Entry 1LQU (X-ray diffraction, 1.25 A resolution); this record covers chain A.

[Chain A]
Protein: FprA
Source organism: Mycobacterium tuberculosis
UniProtKB: O05783 (FPRA_MYCTU); numbering as in UniProt (aligned over 1-456)
Sequence (456 residues; numbered 1 to 456; the number before each row is that of its first residue):
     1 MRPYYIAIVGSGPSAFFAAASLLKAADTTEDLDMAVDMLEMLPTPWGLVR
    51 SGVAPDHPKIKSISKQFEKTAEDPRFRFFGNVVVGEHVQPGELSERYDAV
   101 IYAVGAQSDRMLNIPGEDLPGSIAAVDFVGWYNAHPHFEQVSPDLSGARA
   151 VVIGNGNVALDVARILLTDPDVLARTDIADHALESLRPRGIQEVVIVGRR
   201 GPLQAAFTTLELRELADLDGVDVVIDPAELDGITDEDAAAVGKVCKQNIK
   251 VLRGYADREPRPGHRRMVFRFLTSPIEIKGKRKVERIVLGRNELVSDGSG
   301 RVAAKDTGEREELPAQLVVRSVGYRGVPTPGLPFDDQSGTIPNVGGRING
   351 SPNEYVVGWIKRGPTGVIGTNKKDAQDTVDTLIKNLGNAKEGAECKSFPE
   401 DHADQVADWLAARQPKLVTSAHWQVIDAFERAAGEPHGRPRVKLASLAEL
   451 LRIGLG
Not modelled in the structure: 1, 260, 400
Residues lining bound ligands:
  - FAD (flavin-adenine dinucleotide): V9, G10, S11, G12, P13, S14, A15, L39, E40, M41, L42, W46, G47, L48, G52, V53, H57, I60, V82, V83, V84, A103, V104, G105, Q107, V129, V158, D161, Y324, G358, W359, G366, V367, I368, N371
  - NADPH (NDP; NADPH dihydro-nicotinamide-adenine-dinucleotide phosphate): R110, L112, I153, G154, N155, G156, N157, V158, A159, D161, R199, R200, Q204, A206, T208, E211, S321, V322, G323, Y324, W359, P364, T365, G366, V367

[In short]
Ligands of chain A: flavin-adenine dinucleotide and NADPH.
Chain A is FprA (Mycobacterium tuberculosis); the structure, Mycobacterium tuberculosis FprA in complex with
NADPH, was determined by X-ray diffraction together with 1LQT from the same study.
